PDB entry 7BR8 | electron microscopy, 3.80 A resolution | chains l and 5 of the 16 polymer chains in the assembly

[Chain l]
Protein: Major capsid protein
From: Epstein-Barr virus (strain B95-8)
Reference sequence: P03226 (MCP_EBVB9); residue numbers follow UniProt; this construct covers 1-1381
Chain sequence (1381 residues; numbered 1 to 1381; the number before each row is that of its first residue):
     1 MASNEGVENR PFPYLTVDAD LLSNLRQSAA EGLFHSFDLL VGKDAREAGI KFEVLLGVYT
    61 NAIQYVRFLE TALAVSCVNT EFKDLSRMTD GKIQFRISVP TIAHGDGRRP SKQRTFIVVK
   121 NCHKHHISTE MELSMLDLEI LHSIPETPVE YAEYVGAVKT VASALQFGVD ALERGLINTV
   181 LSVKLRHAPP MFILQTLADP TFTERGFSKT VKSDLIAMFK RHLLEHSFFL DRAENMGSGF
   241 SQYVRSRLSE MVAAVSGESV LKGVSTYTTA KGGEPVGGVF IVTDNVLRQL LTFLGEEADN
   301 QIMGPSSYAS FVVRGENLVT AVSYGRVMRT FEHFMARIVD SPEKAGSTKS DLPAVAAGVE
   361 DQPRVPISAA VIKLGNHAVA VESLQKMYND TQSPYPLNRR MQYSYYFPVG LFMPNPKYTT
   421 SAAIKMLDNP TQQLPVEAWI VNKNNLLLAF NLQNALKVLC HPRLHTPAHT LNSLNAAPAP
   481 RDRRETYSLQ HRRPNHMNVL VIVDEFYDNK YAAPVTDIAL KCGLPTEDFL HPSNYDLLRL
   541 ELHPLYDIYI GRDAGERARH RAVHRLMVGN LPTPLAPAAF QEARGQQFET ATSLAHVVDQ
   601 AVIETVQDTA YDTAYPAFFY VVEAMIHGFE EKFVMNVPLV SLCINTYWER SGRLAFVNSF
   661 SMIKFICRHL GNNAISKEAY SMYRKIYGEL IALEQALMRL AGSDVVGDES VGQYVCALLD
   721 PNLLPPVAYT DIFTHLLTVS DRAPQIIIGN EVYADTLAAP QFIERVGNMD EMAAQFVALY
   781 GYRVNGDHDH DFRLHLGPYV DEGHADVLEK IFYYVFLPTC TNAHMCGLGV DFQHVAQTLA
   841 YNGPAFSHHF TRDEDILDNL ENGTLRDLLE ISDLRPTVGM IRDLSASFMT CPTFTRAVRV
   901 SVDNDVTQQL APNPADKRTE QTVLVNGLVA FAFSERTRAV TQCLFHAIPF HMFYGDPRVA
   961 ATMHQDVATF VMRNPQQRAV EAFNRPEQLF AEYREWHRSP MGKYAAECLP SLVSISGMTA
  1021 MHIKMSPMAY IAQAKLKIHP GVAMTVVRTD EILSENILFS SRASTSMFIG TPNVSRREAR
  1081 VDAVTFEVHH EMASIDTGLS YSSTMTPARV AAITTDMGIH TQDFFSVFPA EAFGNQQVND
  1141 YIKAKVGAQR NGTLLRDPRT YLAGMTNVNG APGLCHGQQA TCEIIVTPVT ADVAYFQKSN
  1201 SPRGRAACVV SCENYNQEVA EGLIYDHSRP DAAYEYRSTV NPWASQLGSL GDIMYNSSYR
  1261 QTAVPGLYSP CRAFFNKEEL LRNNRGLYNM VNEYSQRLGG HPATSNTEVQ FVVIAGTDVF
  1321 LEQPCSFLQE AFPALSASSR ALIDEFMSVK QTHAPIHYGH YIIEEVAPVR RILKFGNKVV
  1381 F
Disordered / not traced: 1-32, 257-263, 343-361, 418-430, 1150-1173, 1299-1319, 1349-1356, 1376-1381

[Chain 5]
Protein: Triplex capsid protein 1
From: Epstein-Barr virus (strain B95-8)
Reference sequence: P03187 (TRX1_EBVB9); residues 1-364 here = UniProt positions 1-364
Chain sequence (364 residues; row label = number of the first residue in the row):
     1 MKVQGSVDRR RLQRRIAGLL PPPARRLNIS RGSEFTRDVR GLVEEHAQAS SLSAAAVWRA
    61 GLLAPGEVAV AGGGSGGGSF SWSGWRPPVF GDFLIHASSF NNAEATGTPL FQFKQSDPFS
   121 GVDAVFTPLS LFILMNHGRG VAARVEAGGG LTRMANLLYD SPATLADLVP DFGRLVADRR
   181 FHNFITPVGP LVENIKSTYL NKITTVVHGP VVSKAIPRST VKVTVPQEAF VDLDAWLSGG
   241 AGGGGGVCFV GGLGLQPCPA DARLYVALTY EEAGPRFTFF QSSRGHCQIM NILRIYYSPS
   301 IMHRYAVVQP LHIEELTFGA VACLGTFSAT DGWRRSAFNY RGSSLPVVEI DSFYSNVSDW
   361 EVIL
Disordered / not traced: 1-8, 66-82, 140-149, 239-255, 364

[Interface between chain l and chain 5]
Contacting residue pairs - 31 pairs, chain l then chain 5:
  Glu-81(l) with Ser-30(5), hydrogen bond
  Lys-83(l) with Arg-26(5)
  Met-135(l) with His-46(5), hydrogen bond; Ser-50(5)
  Leu-138(l) with Val-43(5), hydrophobic; His-46(5)
  His-142(l) with Glu-44(5), salt bridge; Ala-47(5)
  Leu-165(l) with Val-39(5), hydrophobic
  Val-169(l) with Ile-29(5), hydrophobic; Phe-35(5), hydrophobic
  Leu-172(l) with Ile-29(5), hydrophobic
  Glu-173(l) with Ile-29(5)
  Tyr-308(l) with Ser-30(5)
  Thr-1071(l) with Arg-26(5), hydrogen bond (backbone-side chain); Asn-28(5)
  Pro-1072(l) with Arg-25(5); Arg-26(5); Leu-27(5), hydrogen bond (backbone-backbone); Ile-29(5), hydrophobic
  Asn-1073(l) with Ala-24(5); Arg-25(5); Arg-26(5), hydrogen bond
  Val-1074(l) with Arg-25(5), hydrogen bond (backbone-backbone); Leu-27(5), hydrophobic; Leu-42(5), hydrophobic
  Arg-1076(l) with Glu-45(5); His-46(5); Ala-49(5)
  Val-1084(l) with His-46(5)
  Phe-1086(l) with Leu-42(5), hydrophobic
Interface residues without a listed pair, chain l (19 interface residues in all): Met-131, Leu-141
Interface residues without a listed pair, chain 5 (18 interface residues in all): Arg-59

[Overview]
19 residues of chain l face 18 of chain 5 across their interface; the contacts include 6 hydrogen bonds and 1
salt bridge. Among the polar pairs are His-142(l)/Glu-44(5), Glu-81(l)/Ser-30(5) and Met-135(l)/His-46(5).
Chain l is Major capsid protein and chain 5 is Triplex capsid protein 1, both from Epstein-Barr virus (strain
B95-8); the structure, Epstein-Barr virus, C5 penton vertex, CATC absent, was determined by electron
microscopy, deposited together with 7BQT, 7BQX, 7BR7 and 7BSI.
